PDB entry 4QWJ | X-ray diffraction, 2.90 A resolution | chains F and G of the 28 polymer chains in the assembly

Chain F:
Name: Probable proteasome subunit alpha type-7
From: Saccharomyces cerevisiae
UniProt: P21242 (PSA7_YEAST); residues -3 to 284 here correspond to UniProt positions 1-288 (UniProt number = residue number + 4)
Amino-acid sequence (288 residues; each row starts with the number of its first residue; numbers below 1 keep their minus sign (Met-3 is residue -3)):
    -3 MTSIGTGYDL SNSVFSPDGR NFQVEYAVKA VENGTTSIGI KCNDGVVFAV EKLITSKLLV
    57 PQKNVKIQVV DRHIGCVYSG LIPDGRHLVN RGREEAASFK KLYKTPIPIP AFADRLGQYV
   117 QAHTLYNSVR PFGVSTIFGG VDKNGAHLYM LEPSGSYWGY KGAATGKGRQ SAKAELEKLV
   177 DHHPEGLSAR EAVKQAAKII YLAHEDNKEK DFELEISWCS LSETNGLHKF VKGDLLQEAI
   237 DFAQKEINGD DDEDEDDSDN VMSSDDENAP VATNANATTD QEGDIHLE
Unresolved in the structure: -3 to 1, 245-284
Swiss-Prot annotation at these positions:
  - modified residue: Thr-2 (N-acetylthreonine)

Chain G:
Name: Proteasome subunit alpha type-1
From: Saccharomyces cerevisiae
UniProt: P21243 (PSA1_YEAST); residues -8 to 243 here correspond to UniProt positions 1-252 (UniProt number = residue number + 9)
Amino-acid sequence (252 residues; row label = number of the first residue in the row; numbers below 1 keep their minus sign (Met-8 is residue -8)):
    -8 MSGAAAASAA GYDRHITIFS PEGRLYQVEY AFKATNQTNI NSLAVRGKDC TVVISQKKVP
    52 DKLLDPTTVS YIFCISRTIG MVVNGPIPDA RNAALRAKAE AAEFRYKYGY DMPCDVLAKR
   112 MANLSQIYTQ RAYMRPLGVI LTFVSVDEEL GPSIYKTDPA GYYVGYKATA TGPKQQEITT
   172 NLENHFKKSK IDHINEESWE KVVEFAITHM IDALGTEFSK NDLEVGVATK DKFFTLSAEN
   232 IEERLVAIAE QD
Unresolved in the structure: -8 to 1, 243
Bound ions: Mg2+: Thr8, Tyr119, Arg122, Met125

Chain F / chain G interface:
Residue-residue contacts (61):
  Thr2(F) - His6(G)  hydrogen bond (backbone-side chain)
  Gly3(F) - His6(G)
  Tyr4(F) - Arg5(G)
  Tyr4(F) - His6(G)
  Tyr4(F) - Tyr21(G)
  Ser9(F) - Arg126(G)
  Val10(F) - His6(G)
  Val10(F) - Gln18(G)
  Phe11(F) - Gln18(G)  hydrogen bond (backbone-side chain)
  Phe11(F) - Tyr21(G)
  Phe11(F) - Ala22(G)  hydrophobic
  Phe11(F) - Arg126(G)
  Phe11(F) - Pro127(G)
  Ser12(F) - Tyr21(G)
  Pro13(F) - Tyr21(G)  hydrophobic
  Pro13(F) - Lys24(G)  hydrogen bond (backbone-side chain)
  Asp14(F) - Lys24(G)
  Gly15(F) - Tyr21(G)
  Gly15(F) - Ala25(G)
  Asp110(F) - Arg82(G)
  Gln114(F) - Arg82(G)  hydrogen bond (side chain-backbone)
  Gln114(F) - Asn83(G)
  Gln114(F) - Leu86(G)
  Gln117(F) - Pro79(G)
  Gln117(F) - Asp80(G)
  Gln117(F) - Asn83(G)  hydrogen bond
  Gln117(F) - Arg126(G)  hydrogen bond
  Thr120(F) - Arg126(G)  hydrogen bond (backbone-side chain)
  Leu121(F) - Tyr124(G)
  Leu121(F) - Met125(G)  hydrophobic
  Leu121(F) - Arg126(G)
  Leu121(F) - Leu128(G)  hydrophobic
  Tyr122(F) - Tyr124(G)  hydrophobic
  Tyr122(F) - Met125(G)  hydrophobic
  Ser150(F) - Pro79(G)
  Gly151(F) - Pro79(G)
  Ser152(F) - Ile78(G)
  Ser152(F) - Pro79(G)
  Tyr153(F) - Arg82(G)  hydrogen bond (backbone-side chain)
  Trp154(F) - Leu55(G)  hydrophobic
  Trp154(F) - Thr59(G)
  Trp154(F) - Val60(G)  hydrophobic
  Trp154(F) - Ser61(G)
  Trp154(F) - Tyr62(G)
  Trp154(F) - Ile78(G)  hydrophobic
  Trp154(F) - Arg82(G)
  Gly155(F) - Leu55(G)
  Gly155(F) - Asp56(G)  hydrogen bond (backbone-backbone)
  Gly155(F) - Thr59(G)  hydrogen bond (backbone-side chain)
  Tyr156(F) - Leu54(G)
  Tyr156(F) - Leu55(G)
  Tyr156(F) - Asp56(G)
  Lys157(F) - Lys53(G)
  Lys157(F) - Leu54(G)  hydrogen bond (backbone-backbone)
  Lys157(F) - Leu55(G)
  Gly158(F) - Leu54(G)
  Lys169(F) - Leu54(G)
  Leu172(F) - Leu54(G)
  Glu173(F) - Leu54(G)
  Val176(F) - Leu54(G)  hydrophobic
  Asp177(F) - Lys53(G)  salt bridge
Other interface residues (no listed pair), chain F (32 interface residues in all): Lys37, Tyr145
Other interface residues (no listed pair), chain G (29 interface residues in all): Asp52, Pro57, Gly129

Summary:
Chain F and chain G form an interface of 32 and 29 residues respectively; the contacts include 11 hydrogen
bonds and 1 salt bridge. Polar contacts include Asp177(F)-Lys53(G), Thr2(F)-His6(G) and Phe11(F)-Gln18(G).
Thr8(G), Tyr119(G), Arg122(G) and Met125(G) coordinate Mg2+.
Chain F is Probable proteasome subunit alpha type-7 and chain G is Proteasome subunit alpha type-1, both from
Saccharomyces cerevisiae; the structure, yCP beta5-A49T-mutant in complex with carfilzomib, was determined by
X-ray diffraction (same publication as 4QUX, 4QUY, 4QV0, 4QV1, 4QV3, 4QV4 and 42 further entries).
